1UGY - chains A and E of the 8 polymer chains in the assembly; structure by X-ray diffraction, 2.40 A resolution.

Chain A:
Protein: Agglutinin alpha chain
Source organism: Artocarpus integer
Reference sequence: P18670 (LECA_ARTIN); residues 1-133 here = UniProt positions 1-133
Sequence (133 residues; numbered 1 to 133; the number before each row is that of its first residue):
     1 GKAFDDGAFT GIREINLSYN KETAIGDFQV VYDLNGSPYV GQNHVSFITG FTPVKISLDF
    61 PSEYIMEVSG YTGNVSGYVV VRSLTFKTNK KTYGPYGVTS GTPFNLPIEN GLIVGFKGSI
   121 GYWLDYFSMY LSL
UniProt features mapped onto this chain:
  - region: Val-68 to Asn-89 (IgA-binding)
  - glycosylation (N-linked (GlcNAc...) asparagine): Asn-43, Asn-74
  - natural variant: Met-66 (M66D; M66V)
From the paper describing this entry:
  - binding site for alpha-D-galactopyranose: Gly-1, Tyr-78, Tyr-122, Trp-123, Asp-125
  - binding site for alpha-D-glucopyranose: Tyr-78, Tyr-122
  - conformationally variable residues (side-chain flip): Tyr-122
  - specificity-determining residues: Tyr-122 (proposed by the authors, not directly observed)
  - specificity-determining residues: Tyr-78, Trp-123 (from molecular simulation)

Chain E:
Protein: Agglutinin alpha chain
Source organism: Artocarpus integer
Reference sequence: P18670 (LECA_ARTIN); residue numbers follow UniProt; this construct covers 1-133
Sequence (133 residues; each row starts with the number of its first residue):
     1 GKAFDDGAFT GIREINLSYN KETAIGDFQV VYDLNGSPYV GQNHKSFITG FTPVKISLDF
    61 PSEYIMEVSG YTGNVSGYVV VRSLTFKTNK KTYGPYGVTS GTPFNLPIEN GLIVGFKGSI
   121 GYWLDYFSMY LSL
UniProt features mapped onto this chain:
  - region: Val-68 to Asn-89 (IgA-binding)
  - glycosylation (N-linked (GlcNAc...) asparagine): Asn-43, Asn-74
  - natural variant: Lys-45 (K45L; K45T), Met-66 (M66D; M66V)

Chain A / chain E interface:
Contacting residue pairs (10):
  Asp-6(A) / Asn-35(E)
  Gly-7(A) / Asn-35(E)
  Ala-8(A) / Asn-35(E)
  Phe-9(A) / Asn-35(E)
  Leu-34(A) / Leu-34(E)  hydrophobic
  Leu-34(A) / Tyr-39(E)  hydrophobic
  Asn-35(A) / Asp-6(E)
  Asn-35(A) / Gly-7(E)
  Asn-35(A) / Ala-8(E)  hydrogen bond (side chain-backbone)
  Asn-35(A) / Phe-9(E)
Also at the interface, not in a pair above, chain A (7 interface residues in all): Tyr-39

Summary:
The chain A/chain E interface involves 7 residues from each chain, with 1 hydrogen bond. Its one
hydrogen-bonded contact is Asn-35(A)/Ala-8(E). The paper reports a binding site for alpha-D-galactopyranose at
Gly-1(A), Tyr-78(A) and Tyr-122(A) among others; a binding site for alpha-D-glucopyranose at Tyr-78(A) and
Tyr-122(A).
Here chain A is Agglutinin alpha chain and chain E is Agglutinin alpha chain, both from Artocarpus integer.
Entry 1UGY (Crystal structure of jacalin- mellibiose (Gal-alpha(1-6)-Glc) complex) was determined by X-ray
diffraction, deposited together with 1UGW, 1UGX, 1UH0 and 1UH1.
